PDB entry 7KU1 | X-ray diffraction, 2.39 A resolution | chain A

== Chain A ==
Molecule: Chymotrypsinogen A
From: Bos taurus
Notes: EC 3.4.21.1
UniProt: P00766 (CTRA_BOVIN); numbering as in UniProt (aligned over 1-245)
Chain sequence (245 residues; row label = number of the first residue in the row):
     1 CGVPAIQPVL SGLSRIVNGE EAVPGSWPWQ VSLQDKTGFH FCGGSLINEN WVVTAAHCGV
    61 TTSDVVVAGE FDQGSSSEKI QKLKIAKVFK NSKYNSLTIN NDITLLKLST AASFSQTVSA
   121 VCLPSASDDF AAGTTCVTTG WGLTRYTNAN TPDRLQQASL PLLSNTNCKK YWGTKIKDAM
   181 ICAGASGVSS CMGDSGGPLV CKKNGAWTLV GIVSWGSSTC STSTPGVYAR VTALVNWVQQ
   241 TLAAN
Not modelled in the structure: 147-150
Curated features (UniProtKB/Swiss-Prot):
  - active site (Charge relay system): His-57, Asp-102, Ser-195
Disulfides: Cys-1/Cys-122, Cys-42/Cys-58, Cys-136/Cys-201, Cys-168/Cys-182, Cys-191/Cys-220
What the authors report for this chain:
  - conformationally variable residues (loop rearrangement): Thr-139 to Tyr-146

== Overview ==
Curated annotation (UniProt) lists 3 active-site residues. The paper reports conformational variability at
Thr-139.
Chain A is Chymotrypsinogen A (Bos taurus); the structure, Data clustering and dynamics of chymotrypsinogen
cluster 139 (green) structure, was determined by X-ray diffraction (same publication as 7KTY, 7KTZ, 7KU0, 7KU2
and 7KU3).
